Entry 4LI7 (X-ray diffraction, 2.20 A resolution); this record covers chain A.

# Chain A
Name: Tankyrase-1
From: Homo sapiens
Notes: EC 2.4.2.30; fragment: catalytic domain
Reference sequence: O95271 (TNKS1_HUMAN); residue numbers follow UniProt; this construct covers 1105-1327
Chain sequence (224 residues; each row starts with the number of its first residue):
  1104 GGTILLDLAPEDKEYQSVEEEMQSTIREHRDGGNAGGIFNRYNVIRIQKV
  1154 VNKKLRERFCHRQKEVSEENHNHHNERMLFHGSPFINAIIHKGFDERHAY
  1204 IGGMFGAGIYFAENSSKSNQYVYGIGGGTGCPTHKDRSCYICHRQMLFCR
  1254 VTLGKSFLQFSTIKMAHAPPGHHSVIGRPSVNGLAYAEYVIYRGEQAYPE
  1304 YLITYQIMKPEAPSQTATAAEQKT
Not modelled in the structure: 1104, 1203-1205, 1282-1288, 1316-1327
Differences from the reference sequence: expression tag (1104)
Ligand contacts: 1XP (4-chloro-5-cyano-N-{2-[4-(4-fluorobenzoyl)piperidin-1-yl]ethyl}-2-methoxybenzamide): Phe1183, His1184, Gly1185, Ser1186, Phe1188, Ala1191, Ile1192, Lys1195, Gly1196, Phe1197, Asp1198, His1201, Ala1202, Ile1212, Tyr1213, Phe1214, Ala1215, Lys1220, Ser1221, Tyr1224, Ile1228, Glu1291

# Overview
Chain A binds compound 1XP.
Chain A is Tankyrase-1 (Homo sapiens); the structure, TANKYRASE-1 complexed with small molecule inhibitor
4-chloro-5-cyano-N-{2-[4-(4-fluorobenzoyl)piperidin-1-yl]ethyl}-2-methoxybenzamide, was determined by X-ray
diffraction (same publication as 4LI6 and 4LI8).
